Entry 9ASF (X-ray diffraction, 1.77 A resolution); this record covers chains A and C of the 3 polymer chains in the assembly.

Chain A:
Protein: HLA class I histocompatibility antigen, A alpha chain
Source organism: Homo sapiens
Notes: fragment: extracellular domain
UniProtKB: P04439 (HLAA_HUMAN); residues 1-274 here correspond to UniProt positions 25-298 (UniProt number = residue number + 24)
Chain sequence (274 residues; row label = number of the first residue in the row):
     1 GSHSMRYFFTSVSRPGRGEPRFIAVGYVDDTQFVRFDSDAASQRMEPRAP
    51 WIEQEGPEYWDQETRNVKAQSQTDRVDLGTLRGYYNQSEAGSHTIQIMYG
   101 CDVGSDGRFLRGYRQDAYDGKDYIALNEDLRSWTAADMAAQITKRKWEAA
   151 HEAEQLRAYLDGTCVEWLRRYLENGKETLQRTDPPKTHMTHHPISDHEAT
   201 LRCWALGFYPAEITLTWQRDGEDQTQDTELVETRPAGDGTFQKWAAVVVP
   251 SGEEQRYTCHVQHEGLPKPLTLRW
Curated features (UniProtKB/Swiss-Prot):
  - binding site (a peptide antigen): Tyr7, Thr73, Tyr84, Asp116, Thr143, Lys146, Tyr159, Tyr171
  - modified residue: Tyr59 (Sulfotyrosine)
  - glycosylation: Asn86 (N-linked (GlcNAc...) asparagine)
Disulfides: Cys101-Cys164, Cys203-Cys259

Chain C:
Protein: Phosphatidylinositol 4,5-bisphosphate 3-kinase catalytic subunit alpha isoform
Notes: EC 2.7.1.137, 2.7.1.153, 2.7.11.1; fragment: residues 1046-1054 (Uniprot numbering); engineered mutation(s): W6Bta
UniProtKB: P42336 (PK3CA_HUMAN); residues 1-9 here correspond to UniProt positions 1046-1054 (UniProt number = residue number + 1045)
Chain sequence (9 residues; row label = number of the first residue in the row):
     1 AHHGGWTTK
Modified / non-standard residues: Trp6 (3-(1-benzothiophen-3-yl)-L-alanine; 4OG)

How chain A and chain C interact:
Pairs across the interface (37; chain A residue first):
  Tyr7(A) with Ala1(C), hydrogen bond (side chain-backbone); His2(C), hydrogen bond (side chain-backbone)
  Phe9(A) with His2(C)
  Met45(A) with His2(C)
  Glu63(A) with Ala1(C); His2(C), salt bridge
  Asn66(A) with His2(C), hydrogen bond (backbone-side chain); Gly4(C); Trp6(C)
  Val67(A) with His2(C), hydrogen bond (backbone-side chain)
  Ala69(A) with Trp6(C)
  Gln70(A) with Trp6(C)
  Thr73(A) with Trp6(C); Thr8(C)
  Asp77(A) with Thr8(C); Lys9(C), hydrogen bond (side chain-backbone)
  Thr80(A) with Lys9(C)
  Leu81(A) with Lys9(C)
  Tyr84(A) with Lys9(C), hydrogen bond (side chain-backbone)
  Ile95(A) with Lys9(C)
  Tyr99(A) with His2(C); His3(C), hydrogen bond (side chain-backbone)
  Asp116(A) with Lys9(C), salt bridge
  Thr143(A) with Lys9(C), hydrogen bond (side chain-backbone)
  Lys146(A) with Thr7(C); Thr8(C), hydrogen bond; Lys9(C), hydrogen bond (side chain-backbone)
  Trp147(A) with Thr7(C), hydrogen bond (side chain-backbone); Thr8(C), hydrogen bond (side chain-backbone); Lys9(C)
  Glu152(A) with Thr7(C), hydrogen bond
  Leu156(A) with His3(C)
  Tyr159(A) with Ala1(C), hydrogen bond (side chain-backbone); His2(C); His3(C)
  Trp167(A) with Ala1(C)
  Tyr171(A) with Ala1(C), hydrogen bond (side chain-backbone)
Interface residues without a listed pair, chain A (31 interface residues in all): Met5, Tyr59, Val76, Ile97, Tyr123, Ala150, Gln155
Interface residues without a listed pair, chain C (9 interface residues in all): Gly5

In short:
31 residues of chain A and 9 residues of chain C are in contact; the contacts include 15 hydrogen bonds and 2
salt bridges. Polar contacts include Glu63(A)-His2(C), Asp116(A)-Lys9(C) and Tyr7(A)-Ala1(C). UniProt lists 8
peptide antigen-binding residues on chain A.
Chain A is HLA class I histocompatibility antigen, A alpha chain (Homo sapiens) and chain C is
Phosphatidylinositol 4,5-bisphosphate 3-kinase catalytic subunit alpha isoform; the structure, Crystal
structure of HLA-A*03:01 in complex with a wild-type PIK3CA peptide analogue (Trp-6 Bta), was determined by
X-ray diffraction.
